3LD4 - chain A; structure by X-ray diffraction, 1.35 A resolution.

== Chain A ==
Name: Uricase
Source organism: Aspergillus flavus
Notes: EC 1.7.3.3
UniProt: Q00511 (URIC_ASPFL); residues 1-295 here correspond to UniProt positions 2-296 (UniProt number = residue number + 1)
Amino-acid sequence (296 residues; row label = number of the first residue in the row; numbering starts at 0):
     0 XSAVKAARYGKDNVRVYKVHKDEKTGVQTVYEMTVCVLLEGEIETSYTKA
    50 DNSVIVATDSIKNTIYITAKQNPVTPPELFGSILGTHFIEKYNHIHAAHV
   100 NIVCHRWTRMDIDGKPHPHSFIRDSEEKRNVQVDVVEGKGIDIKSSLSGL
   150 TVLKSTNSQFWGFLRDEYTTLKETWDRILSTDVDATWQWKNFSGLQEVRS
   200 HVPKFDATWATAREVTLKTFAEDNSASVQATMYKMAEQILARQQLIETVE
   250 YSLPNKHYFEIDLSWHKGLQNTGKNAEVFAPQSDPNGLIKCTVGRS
Sequence notes: acetylation (0)
Modified residues: ACE (acetyl group) at position 0
UniProt features mapped onto this chain:
  - active site (Charge relay system): K10, T57, H256
  - binding site (5-hydroxyisourate): T57, D58, F159, R176, V227, Q228, N254
  - binding site (O2): T57, N254
  - binding site (urate): T57, D58, F159, R176, V227, Q228, N254
  - modified residue: S1 (N-acetylserine)
Metal / ion sites: Na+: I88, Y91, N92, I94, E136
Ligand contacts: 8-nitro-3,7-dihydro-1H-purine-2,6-dione (8NX): Y8, K10, I54, A56, T57, D58, S59, F159, L170, R176, S226, V227, Q228, N254, H256, I288

== Overview ==
Bound to chain A: 8-nitro-3,7-dihydro-1H-purine-2,6-dione. The Na+ site is built by I88, Y91, N92, I94 and
E136. From UniProt: 3 active-site residues, 7 residues binding 5-hydroxyisourate, O2-binding residues T57 and
N254 and 7 urate-binding residues.
Chain A is Uricase (Aspergillus flavus); the structure, Urate oxidase complexed with 8-nitro xanthine, was
determined by X-ray diffraction together with 3L8W, 3L9G and 3LBG from the same study.
